Entry 5L5E (X-ray diffraction, 2.90 A resolution); this record covers chains H and Z of the 28 polymer chains in the assembly.

[Chain H]
Name: Proteasome subunit beta type-2
Source organism: Saccharomyces cerevisiae (strain ATCC 204508 / S288c)
Notes: EC 3.4.25.1
UniProtKB: P25043 (PSB2_YEAST); residues 1-232 here correspond to UniProt positions 30-261 (UniProt number = residue number + 29)
Amino-acid sequence (232 residues; numbered 1 to 232; the number before each row is that of its first residue):
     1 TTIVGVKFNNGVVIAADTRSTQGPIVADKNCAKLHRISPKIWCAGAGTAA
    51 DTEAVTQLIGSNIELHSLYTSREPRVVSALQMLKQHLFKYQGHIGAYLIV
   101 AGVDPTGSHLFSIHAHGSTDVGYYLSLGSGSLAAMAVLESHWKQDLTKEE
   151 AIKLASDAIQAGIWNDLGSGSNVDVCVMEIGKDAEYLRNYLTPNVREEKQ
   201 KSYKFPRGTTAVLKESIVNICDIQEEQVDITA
Unresolved in the structure: 227-232
Swiss-Prot annotation at these positions:
  - active site: T1 (Nucleophile)
Covalent attachments: CARFILZOMIB, bound form (3BV) linked to T1
Ligand contacts:
  - CARFILZOMIB, bound form (3BV; N-{(2S)-2-[(morpholin-4-ylacetyl)amino]-4-phenylbutanoyl}-L-leucyl-N-[(2R,3S,4S)-1,3-dihydroxy-2,6-dimethylheptan-4-yl]-L-phenylalaninamide), molecule 1: R19, S20, T21, Q22, A27, C31, K33, G45, A46, G47, T48, A49, T52, S129, G168
  - CARFILZOMIB, bound form (3BV), molecule 2: H114, H116, S118, D120

[Chain Z]
Name: Proteasome subunit beta type-6, Proteasome subunit beta type-1
Source organism: Saccharomyces cerevisiae (strain ATCC 204508 / S288c)
Notes: EC 3.4.25.1
UniProtKB: chimeric construct of P23724, P20618: residues 1-96 from P23724 (PSB6_YEAST) positions 20-115 (UniProt number = residue number + 19); residues 97-111 from P20618 positions 124-138 (UniProt number = residue number + 27); residues 112-117 from P23724 (PSB6_YEAST) positions 131-136 (UniProt number = residue number + 19); residues 118-133 from P20618 positions 145-160 (UniProt number = residue number + 27); residues 134-222 from P23724 (PSB6_YEAST) positions 153-241 (UniProt number = residue number + 19)
Amino-acid sequence (222 residues; each row starts with the number of its first residue):
     1 QFNPYGDNGGTILGIAGEDFAVLAGDTRNITDYSINSRYEPKVFDCGDNI
    51 VMSANGFAADGDALVKRFKNSVKWYHFDHNDKKLSINSAARNIQHLLYSR
   101 RFFPYYVYNIIAGLDEDGKGAVYSFDPVGSYQREQCRAGGAAASLIMPFL
   151 DNQVNFKNQYEPGTNGKVKKPLKYLSVEEVIKLVRDSFTSATERHIQVGD
   201 GLEILIVTKDGVRKEFYELKRD
Swiss-Prot annotation at these positions:
  - modified residue: Y123 (Phosphotyrosine)
Bound ions: Mg2+: T192, H195, V198
Ligand contacts: CARFILZOMIB, bound form (3BV; N-{(2S)-2-[(morpholin-4-ylacetyl)amino]-4-phenylbutanoyl}-L-leucyl-N-[(2R,3S,4S)-1,3-dihydroxy-2,6-dimethylheptan-4-yl]-L-phenylalaninamide): P104, Y106, D126, P127, V128

[How chain H and chain Z interact]
Contacting residue pairs (60):
  R19(H) - I196(Z)
  R19(H) - D222(Z)  salt bridge
  P24(H) - R194(Z)
  P24(H) - H195(Z)
  P24(H) - I196(Z)  hydrogen bond (backbone-backbone)
  I25(H) - R194(Z)
  I25(H) - H195(Z)
  V26(H) - E193(Z)
  V26(H) - R194(Z)  hydrogen bond (backbone-backbone)
  V26(H) - I196(Z)  hydrophobic
  A27(H) - R194(Z)  hydrogen bond (backbone-side chain)
  K29(H) - E193(Z)  salt bridge
  K29(H) - R194(Z)
  I163(H) - D222(Z)
  W164(H) - I35(Z)
  W164(H) - R38(Z)  hydrogen bond (backbone-side chain)
  W164(H) - R221(Z)
  W164(H) - D222(Z)
  N165(H) - Y33(Z)
  N165(H) - R38(Z)
  D166(H) - Y33(Z)
  D166(H) - D222(Z)
  L167(H) - R28(Z)
  L167(H) - I30(Z)  hydrophobic
  L167(H) - D32(Z)
  L167(H) - Y33(Z)  hydrogen bond (backbone-backbone)
  L167(H) - I35(Z)  hydrophobic
  L167(H) - I196(Z)
  G168(H) - Y33(Z)
  S169(H) - D222(Z)
  G170(H) - D222(Z)
  S171(H) - D222(Z)  hydrogen bond (backbone-side chain)
  N194(H) - K220(Z)  hydrogen bond (backbone-side chain)
  N194(H) - D222(Z)
  R196(H) - T189(Z)
  R196(H) - S190(Z)
  R196(H) - E193(Z)
  E197(H) - R185(Z)  salt bridge
  K199(H) - D186(Z)
  Q200(H) - K182(Z)
  Q200(H) - R185(Z)  hydrogen bond
  Q200(H) - D186(Z)  hydrogen bond (backbone-side chain)
  K201(H) - E179(Z)
  K201(H) - D186(Z)
  Y203(H) - F149(Z)
  Y203(H) - Q153(Z)
  Y203(H) - L183(Z)
  Y203(H) - D186(Z)  hydrogen bond
  F205(H) - N152(Z)
  F205(H) - Q153(Z)
  F205(H) - Q159(Z)
  P206(H) - P162(Z)  hydrophobic
  R207(H) - P162(Z)
  G208(H) - P162(Z)
  T209(H) - N158(Z)
  T209(H) - Q159(Z)
  T209(H) - Y160(Z)  hydrogen bond (backbone-backbone)
  T210(H) - N165(Z)
  A211(H) - G166(Z)
  V212(H) - N165(Z)
Also at the interface, not in a pair above, chain H (33 interface residues in all): T21, G23, D28
Also at the interface, not in a pair above, chain Z (33 interface residues in all): S34, L145, E161, E218

[Summary]
Chain H and chain Z each contribute 33 residues to their interface, with 11 hydrogen bonds and 3 salt bridges.
Among the polar pairs are R19(H)-D222(Z), K29(H)-E193(Z) and E197(H)-R185(Z). Ligands of chain H: CARFILZOMIB,
bound form. Chain Z binds CARFILZOMIB, bound form.
Here chain H is Proteasome subunit beta type-2 and chain Z is Proteasome subunit beta type-6, Proteasome
subunit beta type-1, both from Saccharomyces cerevisiae (strain ATCC 204508 / S288c). Entry 5L5E (Yeast 20S
proteasome with human beta5i (1-138) and human beta6 (97-111; 118-133) in complex with carfilzomib) was
determined by X-ray diffraction (same publication as 5L52, 5L54, 5L55, 5L5A, 5L5B, 5L5D and 30 further
entries).
